Entry 5W05 (X-ray diffraction, 1.64 A resolution); this record covers chains L and H.

Chain L:
Name: M59 fab light chain
From: Mus musculus
Notes: antibody fragment or engineered binder
Amino-acid sequence (220 residues; each row starts with the number of its first residue):
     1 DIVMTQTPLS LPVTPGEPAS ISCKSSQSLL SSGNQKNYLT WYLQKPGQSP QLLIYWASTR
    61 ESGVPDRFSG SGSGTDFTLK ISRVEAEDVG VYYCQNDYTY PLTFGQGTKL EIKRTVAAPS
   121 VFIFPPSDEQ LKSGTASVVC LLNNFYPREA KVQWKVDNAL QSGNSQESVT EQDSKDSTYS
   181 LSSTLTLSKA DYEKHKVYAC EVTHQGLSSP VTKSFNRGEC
Not modelled in the structure: 220
Disulfide bonds: Cys23-Cys94, Cys140-Cys200

Chain H:
Name: M59 fab heavy chain
From: Mus musculus
Notes: fragment: fd; antibody fragment or engineered binder
Amino-acid sequence (229 residues; row label = number of the first residue in the row):
     1 EVQLVQSGAE VKKPGESLRI SCKGSGYTFI TYWIEWVRQM PGKGLEWMGD ILPGSGSTNY
    61 SPSFQGHVTI SADKSISTAY LQWSSLKASD TAMYYCARSG YYGNSGFAYW GQGTLVTVSS
   121 ASTKGPSVFP LAPSSKSTSG GTAALGCLVK DYFPEPVTVS WNSGALTSGV HTFPAVLQSS
   181 GLYSLSSVVT VPSSSLGTQT YICNVNHKPS NTKVDKKVEP KSCHHHHHH
Not modelled in the structure: 221-229
Disulfide bonds: Cys22-Cys96, Cys147-Cys203

How chain L and chain H interact:
Contacting residue pairs - 89 pairs, chain L then chain H:
  Tyr38(L) - Asn104(H)
  Thr40(L) - Gly106(H)
  Tyr42(L) - Gly106(H)
  Tyr42(L) - Phe107(H)  hydrogen bond (side chain-backbone)
  Tyr42(L) - Trp110(H)  hydrophobic
  Gln44(L) - Gln39(H)  hydrogen bond
  Gln44(L) - Tyr95(H)  hydrogen bond
  Gln48(L) - Tyr95(H)
  Ser49(L) - Tyr95(H)
  Ser49(L) - Gly111(H)  hydrogen bond (side chain-backbone)
  Ser49(L) - Gln112(H)
  Pro50(L) - Leu45(H)  hydrophobic
  Pro50(L) - Tyr95(H)
  Pro50(L) - Trp110(H)
  Leu52(L) - Ser105(H)
  Leu52(L) - Gly106(H)
  Leu52(L) - Phe107(H)
  Leu52(L) - Ala108(H)  hydrophobic
  Tyr55(L) - Ser105(H)
  Tyr55(L) - Gly106(H)
  Trp56(L) - Asn104(H)  hydrogen bond (side chain-backbone)
  Trp56(L) - Ser105(H)
  Glu61(L) - Ala108(H)
  Tyr93(L) - Gln39(H)
  Tyr93(L) - Gly44(H)
  Tyr93(L) - Leu45(H)
  Gln95(L) - Phe107(H)
  Asp97(L) - Tyr102(H)
  Asp97(L) - Gly103(H)
  Asp97(L) - Asn104(H)
  Asp97(L) - Gly106(H)
  Tyr98(L) - Tyr102(H)
  Tyr100(L) - Trp47(H)  hydrophobic
  Tyr100(L) - Asp50(H)  hydrogen bond
  Tyr100(L) - Asn59(H)  hydrogen bond
  Tyr100(L) - Tyr101(H)
  Tyr100(L) - Tyr102(H)  hydrogen bond (side chain-backbone)
  Pro101(L) - Trp47(H)  hydrophobic
  Leu102(L) - Glu35(H)
  Leu102(L) - Trp47(H)
  Leu102(L) - Tyr102(H)
  Leu102(L) - Gly103(H)
  Leu102(L) - Phe107(H)  hydrophobic
  Phe104(L) - Val37(H)  hydrophobic
  Phe104(L) - Leu45(H)
  Phe104(L) - Trp47(H)
  Phe122(L) - Lys136(H)
  Phe122(L) - Ser137(H)
  Phe122(L) - Thr138(H)
  Phe122(L) - Ser139(H)
  Phe122(L) - Ala144(H)  hydrophobic
  Ile123(L) - Lys136(H)  hydrogen bond (backbone-backbone)
  Phe124(L) - Leu131(H)
  Phe124(L) - Ala132(H)
  Phe124(L) - Ser137(H)
  Phe124(L) - Ala144(H)
  Ser127(L) - Phe129(H)
  Ser127(L) - Pro130(H)
  Glu129(L) - Val128(H)
  Glu129(L) - Phe129(H)
  Glu129(L) - Lys216(H)  salt bridge
  Gln130(L) - Phe129(H)
  Gln130(L) - Lys150(H)
  Thr135(L) - Lys150(H)
  Ser137(L) - Leu148(H)
  Ser137(L) - Lys150(H)
  Val139(L) - Leu131(H)  hydrophobic
  Leu141(L) - Ala144(H)  hydrophobic
  Leu141(L) - Phe173(H)  hydrophobic
  Leu141(L) - Val188(H)  hydrophobic
  Asn143(L) - His171(H)
  Asn143(L) - Thr190(H)
  Asn144(L) - His171(H)  hydrogen bond
  Gln166(L) - Val176(H)
  Gln166(L) - Leu177(H)  hydrogen bond (side chain-backbone)
  Gln166(L) - Gln178(H)
  Glu167(L) - Val176(H)
  Ser168(L) - Phe173(H)
  Ser168(L) - Pro174(H)  hydrogen bond (side chain-backbone)
  Ser168(L) - Val176(H)
  Val169(L) - Pro174(H)
  Thr170(L) - Phe173(H)
  Asp173(L) - His171(H)
  Ser180(L) - His171(H)
  Ser180(L) - Phe173(H)
  Leu181(L) - Phe173(H)
  Ser182(L) - Phe173(H)
  Lys213(L) - Lys136(H)
  Ser214(L) - Lys136(H)  hydrogen bond (backbone-side chain)
Also at the interface, not in a pair above, chain L (49 interface residues in all): Asp1, Thr99, Ser120, Val121, Ser133, Lys175, Phe215
Also at the interface, not in a pair above, chain H (53 interface residues in all): Trp33, Lys43, Glu46, Ser61, Pro62, Ser63, Gly113, Leu145, Ser168, Thr172, Ser179, Ser186

Summary:
49 residues of chain L and 53 residues of chain H are in contact, with 13 hydrogen bonds and 1 salt bridge.
Polar contacts include Glu129(L)-Lys216(H), Tyr42(L)-Phe107(H) and Gln44(L)-Gln39(H).
Chain L is M59 fab light chain and chain H is M59 fab heavy chain, both from Mus musculus; the structure,
Anti-tissue factor antibody M59, a humanized version of 10H10, was determined by X-ray diffraction (same
publication as 5W06).
